Entry 8AC0 (electron microscopy, 4.10 A resolution (low resolution: residue-level contacts below are approximate; hydrogen-bond / salt-bridge calls are withheld)); this record covers chains D and T of the 8 polymer chains in the assembly.

# Chain D
Name: DNA-directed RNA polymerase subunit beta'
From: Escherichia coli K-12
Notes: EC 2.7.7.6
Reference sequence: P0A8T8 (RPOC_ECO57); residue numbers follow UniProt; this construct covers 1-1406
Chain sequence (1406 residues; numbered 1 to 1406; the number before each row is that of its first residue):
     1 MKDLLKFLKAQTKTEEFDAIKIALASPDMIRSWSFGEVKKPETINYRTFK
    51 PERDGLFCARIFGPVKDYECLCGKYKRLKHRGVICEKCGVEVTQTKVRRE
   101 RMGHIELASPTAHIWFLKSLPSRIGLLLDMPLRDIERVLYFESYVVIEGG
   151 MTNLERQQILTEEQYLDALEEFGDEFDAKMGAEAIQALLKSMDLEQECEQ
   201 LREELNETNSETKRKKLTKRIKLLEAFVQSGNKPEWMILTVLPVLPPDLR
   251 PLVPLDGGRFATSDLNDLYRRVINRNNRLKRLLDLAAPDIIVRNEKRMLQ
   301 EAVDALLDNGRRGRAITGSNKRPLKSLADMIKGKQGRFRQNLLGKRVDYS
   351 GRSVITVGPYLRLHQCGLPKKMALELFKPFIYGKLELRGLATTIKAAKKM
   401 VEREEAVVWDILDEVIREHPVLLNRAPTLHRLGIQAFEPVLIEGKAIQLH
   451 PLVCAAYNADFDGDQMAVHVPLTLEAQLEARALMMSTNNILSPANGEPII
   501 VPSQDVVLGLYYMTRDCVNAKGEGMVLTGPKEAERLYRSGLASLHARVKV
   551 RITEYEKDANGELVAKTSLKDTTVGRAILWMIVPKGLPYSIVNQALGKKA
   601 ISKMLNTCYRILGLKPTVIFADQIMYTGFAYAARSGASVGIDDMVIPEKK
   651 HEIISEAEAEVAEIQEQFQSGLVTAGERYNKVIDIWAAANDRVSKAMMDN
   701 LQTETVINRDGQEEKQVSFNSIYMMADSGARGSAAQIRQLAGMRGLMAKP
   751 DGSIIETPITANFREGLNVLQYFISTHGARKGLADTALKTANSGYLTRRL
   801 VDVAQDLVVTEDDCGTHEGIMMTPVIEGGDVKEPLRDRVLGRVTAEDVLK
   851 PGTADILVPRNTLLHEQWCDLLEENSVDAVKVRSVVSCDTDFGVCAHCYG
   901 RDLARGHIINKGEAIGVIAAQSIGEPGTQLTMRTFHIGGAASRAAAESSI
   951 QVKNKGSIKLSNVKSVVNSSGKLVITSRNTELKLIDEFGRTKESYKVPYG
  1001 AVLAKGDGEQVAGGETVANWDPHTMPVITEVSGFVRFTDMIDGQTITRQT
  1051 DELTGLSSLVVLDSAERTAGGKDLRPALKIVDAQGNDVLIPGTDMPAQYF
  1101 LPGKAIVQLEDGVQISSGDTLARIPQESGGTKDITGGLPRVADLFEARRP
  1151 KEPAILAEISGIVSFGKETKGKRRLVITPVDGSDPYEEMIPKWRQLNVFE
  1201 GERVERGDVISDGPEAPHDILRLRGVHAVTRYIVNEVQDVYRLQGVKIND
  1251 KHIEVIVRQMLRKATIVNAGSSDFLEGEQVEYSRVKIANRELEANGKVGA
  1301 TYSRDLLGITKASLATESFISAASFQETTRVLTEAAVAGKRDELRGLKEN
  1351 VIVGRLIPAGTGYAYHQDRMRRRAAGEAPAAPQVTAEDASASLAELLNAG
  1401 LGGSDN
Unresolved in the structure: 1-15, 934-947, 1127-1135, 1374-1406
Ion coordination: Zn2+ site 1: Cys70, Cys72, Cys85, Cys88; Mg2+: Asp460, Asp462 (shared with 1 residue of chain R); Zn2+ site 2: Cys814, Cys888, Cys895, Cys898

# Chain T
Molecule: DNA Template strand
Sequence (266 nucleotides; each row starts with the number of its first residue):
     1 GCCGTGACTAAAXXCAAAAAAGCCTTCTCGCTAATGAGCAGCATTGCCGT
    51 TCATCCTGAACCCGCCGCGCTCCCGACGCATGGTTTAAAGACGCGCCGTT
   101 CGTCTATGGGCTTATGATGTACTTAAAGTTCATTAATGTAAAGTACCAAT
   151 AGTACATTTTATGGGTATAAAAAGCTCACTACATCATAAGTTAGTGAACT
   201 TTAAGGAAATTTATTTTTGGTACCGAGCTCGAATTCACTGGCCGTCGTTT
   251 TACAACGTCGTGACTG
Unresolved in the structure: 37-266
Modified residues: IGU (2'-deoxyisoguanine-5'-monophosphate) at position 13; IGU (2'-deoxyisoguanine-5'-monophosphate) at position 14

# Chain D / chain T interface
Pairs across the interface (24; chain D residue first):
  Leu120(D) with DA10(T)
  Thr212(D) with DC3(T)
  Lys213(D) with DC2(T)
  Leu255(D) with DC24(T)
  Arg259(D) with DC24(T); DT25(T)
  Thr262(D) with DC24(T)
  Ser319(D) with DT25(T); DT26(T)
  Lys332(D) with DA12(T)
  Arg339(D) with IGU_13(T)
  Arg346(D) with DA17(T)
  Ala426(D) with DA16(T)
  Pro427(D) with IGU_14(T); DC15(T)
  Thr790(D) with IGU_14(T)
  Ala791(D) with IGU_14(T)
  Tyr795(D) with DA12(T); IGU_13(T); IGU_14(T)
  Arg798(D) with DC15(T)
  Gln1326(D) with DA12(T)
  Glu1327(D) with DA12(T)
  Thr1329(D) with DA11(T)
Interface residues without a listed pair, chain D (29 interface residues in all): Lys118, Ser210, Glu211, Phe260, Ala261, Arg270, Arg311, Arg352, Gly794, Lys1172
Interface residues without a listed pair, chain T (15 interface residues in all): DT5, DA18

# Overview
The interface between chain D and chain T involves 29 residues on one side and 15 on the other. Cys70(D),
Cys72(D), Cys85(D) and Cys88(D) form the Zn2+ site 1. The Mg2+ site is built by Asp460(D) and Asp462(D).
Chain D is DNA-directed RNA polymerase subunit beta' (Escherichia coli K-12) and chain T is DNA Template
strand; the structure, RNA polymerase at U-rich pause bound to regulatory RNA putL - active, closed clamp
state, was determined by electron microscopy, deposited together with 8ABY, 8ABZ, 8AC1, 8AC2, 8ACP and 8AD1.
